Entry 6N7E (X-ray diffraction, 3.50 A resolution); this record covers chains A and D.

Chain A:
Name: Metal transporter CNNM2
From: Homo sapiens
UniProt: Q9H8M5 (CNNM2_HUMAN); numbering as in UniProt; present here: 429-721, 768-817
Sequence (354 residues; row label = number of the first residue in the row; note: 44 numbers in that range are skipped by the numbering (no residue carries them; nothing is unmodelled there)):
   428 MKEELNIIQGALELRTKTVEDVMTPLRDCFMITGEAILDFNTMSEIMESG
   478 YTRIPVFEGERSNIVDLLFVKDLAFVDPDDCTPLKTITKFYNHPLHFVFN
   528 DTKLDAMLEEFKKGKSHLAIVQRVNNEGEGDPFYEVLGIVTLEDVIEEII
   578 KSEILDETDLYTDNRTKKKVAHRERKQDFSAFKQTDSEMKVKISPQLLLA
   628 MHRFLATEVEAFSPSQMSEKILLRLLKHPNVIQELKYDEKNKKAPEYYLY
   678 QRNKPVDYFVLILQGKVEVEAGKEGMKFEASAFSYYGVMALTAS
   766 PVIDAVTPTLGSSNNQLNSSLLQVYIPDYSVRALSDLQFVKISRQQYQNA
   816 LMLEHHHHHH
Unresolved in the structure: 428-430, 550-560, 595-605, 766-787, 824-825
Construct notes: expression tag (428, 818-825); linker (767)

Chain D:
Name: Metal transporter CNNM2
From: Homo sapiens
UniProt: Q9H8M5 (CNNM2_HUMAN); numbering as in UniProt; present here: 429-722, 768-817
Sequence (354 residues; each row starts with the number of its first residue; note: 44 numbers in that range are skipped by the numbering (no residue carries them; nothing is unmodelled there)):
   428 MKEELNIIQGALELRTKTVEDVMTPLRDCFMITGEAILDFNTMSEIMESG
   478 YTRIPVFEGERSNIVDLLFVKDLAFVDPDDCTPLKTITKFYNHPLHFVFN
   528 DTKLDAMLEEFKKGKSHLAIVQRVNNEGEGDPFYEVLGIVTLEDVIEEII
   578 KSEILDETDLYTDNRTKKKVAHRERKQDFSAFKQTDSEMKVKISPQLLLA
   628 MHRFLATEVEAFSPSQMSEKILLRLLKHPNVIQELKYDEKNKKAPEYYLY
   678 QRNKPVDYFVLILQGKVEVEAGKEGMKFEASAFSYYGVMALTASPV
   768 IDAVTPTLGSSNNQLNSSLLQVYIPDYSVRALSDLQFVKISRQQYQNALM
   818 LEHHHHHH
Unresolved in the structure: 428-430, 550-559, 768-785, 822-825
Construct notes: expression tag (428, 818-825); linker (723)

Chain A / chain D interface:
Pairs across the interface (63):
  Glu431(A) - Ala438(D)
  Glu431(A) - Leu439(D)
  Glu431(A) - Arg442(D)
  Ile434(A) - Ala438(D)  hydrophobic
  Ile434(A) - Ile576(D)  hydrophobic
  Ala438(A) - Ile434(D)  hydrophobic
  Ala438(A) - Ile435(D)  hydrophobic
  Leu441(A) - Ile434(D)  hydrophobic
  Phe467(A) - Phe502(D)  hydrophobic
  Met470(A) - Ala501(D)
  Met470(A) - Phe502(D)
  Ser471(A) - Phe502(D)
  Met474(A) - Lys498(D)
  Met474(A) - Ala501(D)  hydrophobic
  Met474(A) - Phe502(D)  hydrophobic
  Lys498(A) - Met474(D)
  Leu500(A) - Leu500(D)
  Leu500(A) - Ala501(D)
  Ala501(A) - Met470(D)  hydrophobic
  Ala501(A) - Met474(D)  hydrophobic
  Ala501(A) - Leu500(D)
  Ala501(A) - Val503(D)
  Phe502(A) - Met470(D)  hydrophobic
  Phe502(A) - Ser471(D)
  Phe502(A) - Met474(D)  hydrophobic
  Phe502(A) - Pro505(D)  hydrophobic
  Phe502(A) - Phe609(D)  hydrophobic
  Val503(A) - Ala501(D)
  Val503(A) - Val503(D)
  Asp504(A) - Asp504(D)
  Pro505(A) - Phe502(D)  hydrophobic
  Ile514(A) - Phe609(D)  hydrophobic
  Phe517(A) - Gln604(D)
  Phe517(A) - Phe606(D)  hydrophobic
  Phe517(A) - Phe609(D)  hydrophobic
  Tyr518(A) - Gln604(D)
  Tyr518(A) - Phe606(D)
  Lys539(A) - Ser579(D)
  Lys539(A) - Glu580(D)
  Lys539(A) - Ile581(D)
  Lys539(A) - Leu582(D)  hydrogen bond (backbone-backbone)
  Gly541(A) - Leu582(D)
  His544(A) - Ile581(D)
  His544(A) - Asp583(D)
  Leu569(A) - Ile581(D)  hydrophobic
  Ile573(A) - Ile573(D)  hydrophobic
  Glu580(A) - Lys539(D)
  Leu582(A) - Phe538(D)
  Leu582(A) - Gly541(D)
  Leu582(A) - His544(D)
  Asp583(A) - Arg480(D)  salt bridge
  Asp583(A) - His544(D)
  Glu584(A) - Gly541(D)
  Phe609(A) - Phe502(D)  hydrophobic
  Gln623(A) - Phe502(D)  hydrogen bond (side chain-backbone)
  Leu626(A) - Phe502(D)  hydrophobic
  His629(A) - Phe517(D)
  Arg630(A) - Phe502(D)  hydrogen bond (side chain-backbone)
  Arg630(A) - Thr509(D)
  Arg630(A) - Phe517(D)
  Thr634(A) - Thr513(D)
  Thr634(A) - Phe517(D)
  Glu635(A) - Thr513(D)
Other interface residues (no listed pair), chain A (42 interface residues in all): Leu439, Arg480, Lys542, Ser543, Glu570, Ile576, Ala633, Glu646
Other interface residues (no listed pair), chain D (40 interface residues in all): Phe467, Val497, Ile514, Lys516, Lys540, Leu569, Glu570

In short:
Chain A and chain D form an interface of 42 and 40 residues respectively; the contacts include 3 hydrogen
bonds and 1 salt bridge. Polar pairs include Asp583(A)-Arg480(D), Gln623(A)-Phe502(D) and Arg630(A)-Phe502(D).
Both chains are Metal transporter CNNM2 (Homo sapiens). Entry 6N7E (Crystal structure of the cytosolic domain
of human CNNM2 in complex with AMP-PNP and Mg2+) was determined by X-ray diffraction (same publication as
6MN6).
